Entry 4KT5 (X-ray diffraction, 2.70 A resolution); this record covers chains A and C of the 3 polymer chains in the assembly.

[Chain A]
Protein: GrlR
Organism: Escherichia coli
UniProtKB: Q7DB61 (Q7DB61_ECO57); residues 1-123 here = UniProt positions 1-123
Chain sequence (127 residues; each row starts with the number of its first residue; numbers below 1 keep their minus sign (Ala-3 is residue -3)):
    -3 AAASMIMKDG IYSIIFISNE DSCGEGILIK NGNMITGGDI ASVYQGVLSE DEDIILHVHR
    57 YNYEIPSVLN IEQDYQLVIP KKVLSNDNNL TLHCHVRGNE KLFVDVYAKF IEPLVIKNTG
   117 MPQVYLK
Not modelled in the structure: -3, 113-123
Sequence notes: expression tag (-3 to 0)
Modified / non-standard residues: Mse1, Mse3, Mse30 (selenomethionine; parent Met); Mse117 (selenomethionine)

[Chain C]
Protein: GrlA
Organism: Escherichia coli
UniProtKB: Q7DB62 (Q7DB62_ECO57); numbering as in UniProt (aligned over 1-137)
Chain sequence (137 residues; numbered 1 to 137; the number before each row is that of its first residue):
     1 MESKNKNGDY VIPDSVKNYD GEPLYILVSL WCKLQEKWIS RNDIAEAFGI NLRRASFIIT
    61 YISRRKEKIS FRVRYVSYGN LHYKRLEIFI YDVNLEAVPI ESPGTTGPKR KTYRVGNGIV
   121 GQSNIWNEMI MRRKKES
Not modelled in the structure: 1-8, 97-137
Modified / non-standard residues: Mse1 (selenomethionine); Mse129 (selenomethionine); Mse131 (selenomethionine)
What the authors report for this chain:
  - mutagenesis - R65A, K66A: unchanged expression in response to ler promoter
  - mutagenesis - R54A, R64A: decreased expression in response to ler promoter

[Interface between chain A and chain C]
Pairs across the interface (25):
  Ile11(A) - Tyr75(C)
  Phe12(A) - Arg64(C)
  Ile13(A) - Tyr75(C)  hydrophobic
  Ile13(A) - Leu86(C)  hydrophobic
  Glu16(A) - Lys66(C)  salt bridge
  Asp17(A) - Phe71(C)
  Asp17(A) - Arg72(C)  salt bridge
  Asp17(A) - Val73(C)  hydrogen bond (side chain-backbone)
  Ser18(A) - Ser63(C)  hydrogen bond (side chain-backbone)
  Ser18(A) - Arg64(C)
  Ser18(A) - Lys66(C)  hydrogen bond
  Cys19(A) - Thr60(C)
  Cys19(A) - Ser63(C)  hydrogen bond (backbone-side chain)
  Cys19(A) - Arg64(C)  hydrogen bond (backbone-side chain)
  Cys19(A) - Leu86(C)  hydrophobic
  Gly20(A) - Arg64(C)
  Glu21(A) - Ser56(C)
  Asp35(A) - Arg64(C)  salt bridge
  Ile61(A) - Phe57(C)  hydrophobic
  Ile61(A) - Arg64(C)
  Pro62(A) - Arg64(C)  hydrogen bond (backbone-side chain)
  Val64(A) - Arg64(C)
  Val64(A) - Lys66(C)
  Asn66(A) - Lys66(C)  hydrogen bond
  Tyr103(A) - Tyr75(C)  hydrophobic
Other interface residues (no listed pair), chain A (21 interface residues in all): Ser14, Ile36, Ala37, Glu60, Ser63, Lys105
Other interface residues (no listed pair), chain C (15 interface residues in all): Ile59, Tyr61, Arg74, Tyr83
The authors on this interface:
  - hot spots on chain A (mutagenesis) - D35A, E60A: abolished binding to GrlA (chain C)
  - interface residues, chain C: Arg64(C), Lys66(C)
  - hot spots on chain C (mutagenesis) - R53A/R54A/R64A/R65A/K66A: decreased binding to GrlR (chain A)
  - hot spots on chain C (mutagenesis) - R53A/R54A, R64A/R65A: abolished binding to GrlR (chain A)

[Overview]
The interface between chain A and chain C involves 21 residues on one side and 15 on the other, with 7
hydrogen bonds and 3 salt bridges. Among the polar pairs are Glu16(A)-Lys66(C), Asp17(A)-Arg72(C) and
Asp35(A)-Arg64(C). The paper reports that R54A and R64A of chain C reduce expression in response to ler
promoter; interface residues Arg64(C) and Lys66(C); 9 substitutions were tested in all.
Here chain A is GrlR and chain C is GrlA, both from Escherichia coli. Entry 4KT5 (Structure of GrlR-GrlA
complex) was determined by X-ray diffraction.
